Entry 7QXR (X-ray diffraction, 2.05 A resolution); this record covers chain A.

Chain A:
Name: Fragment transplantation onto a hyperstable ancestor of haloalkane dehalogenases and Renilla luciferase (Anc-FT)
From: synthetic construct
Chain sequence (295 residues; each row starts with the number of its first residue):
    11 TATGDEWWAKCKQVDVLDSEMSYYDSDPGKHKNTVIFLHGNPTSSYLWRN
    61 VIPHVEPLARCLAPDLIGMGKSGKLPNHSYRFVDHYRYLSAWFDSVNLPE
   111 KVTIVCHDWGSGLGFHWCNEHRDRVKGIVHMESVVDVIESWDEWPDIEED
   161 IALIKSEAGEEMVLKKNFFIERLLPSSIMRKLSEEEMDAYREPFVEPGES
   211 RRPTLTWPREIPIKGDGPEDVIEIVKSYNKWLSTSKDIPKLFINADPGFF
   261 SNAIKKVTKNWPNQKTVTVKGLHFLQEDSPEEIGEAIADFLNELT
Residues lining bound ligands: NSW (3-(4-hydroxyphenyl)-8-[(4-hydroxyphenyl)methyl]-5-(phenylmethyl)-1$l4,4,7,8-tetrazabicyclo[4.3.0]nona-1(6),2,4-trien-9-one): Asp-118, Trp-119, Glu-142, Ser-143, Val-144, Val-145, Trp-154, Ile-157, Asp-160, Ile-161, Ile-164, Phe-178, Phe-179, Leu-183, Ser-186, Ser-187, Trp-217, Pro-218, Ile-221, Phe-259, Phe-260, Ile-264, His-283, Phe-284

Overview:
Bound to chain A: compound NSW.
Chain A is Fragment transplantation onto a hyperstable ancestor of haloalkane dehalogenases and Renilla
luciferase (Anc-FT) (synthetic construct); the structure, Azacoelenterazine-bound Renilla-type luciferase
(AncFT), was determined by X-ray diffraction (same publication as 7QXQ, 7OMD, 7OMO and 7OMR).
